PDB entry 3LJM | X-ray diffraction, 1.36 A resolution | chains B and C of the 3 polymer chains in the assembly

[Chain B (and C)]
Name: Coil ser L9C
Notes: chain C of this document is another copy of the same molecule, construct and numbering; everything in this record applies to it too
Chain sequence (31 residues; each row starts with the number of its first residue; numbering starts at 0):
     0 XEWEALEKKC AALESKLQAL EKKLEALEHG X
Modified positions: ACE (acetyl group) at position 0; NH2 (amino group) at position 30
Bound ions: Zn2+ site 1: Glu1 (shared with Glu6(C) of chain C); Ca2+: Glu6 (shared with 1 residue of chain A); Zn2+ site 2: Glu24, His28; Zn2+ site 3 near His28 (its only coordinating residue here)
What the authors report for this chain:
  - contacts within the chain: Trp2-Glu6 (hydrogen bond), Glu3-Lys7 (salt bridge), Ala10-Ser14, Gln17-Glu20 (hydrogen bond)
  - Zn2+ coordination: Glu1, Glu3, Glu6, Glu20, Glu24, His28
  - Ca2+ coordination: Glu6
  - self-association interface (contacts with another copy of this molecule); pairs are residue here / residue on that copy: Glu20-Lys22 (water-mediated contact), Lys22-Glu24 (salt bridge)

[Interface between chain B and chain C]
Contacting residue pairs - 26 pairs, chain B then chain C:
  Glu1(B) - Trp2(C)  hydrogen bond
  Glu1(B) - Glu6(C)
  Trp2(B) - Trp2(C)  hydrophobic
  Leu5(B) - Trp2(C)  hydrophobic
  Leu5(B) - Leu5(C)  hydrophobic
  Leu5(B) - Cys9(C)  hydrophobic
  Lys8(B) - Cys9(C)  hydrogen bond
  Lys8(B) - Ala10(C)
  Lys8(B) - Glu13(C)  salt bridge
  Cys9(B) - Cys9(C)  hydrogen bond
  Leu12(B) - Cys9(C)
  Leu12(B) - Glu13(C)
  Leu12(B) - Leu16(C)
  Lys15(B) - Leu16(C)
  Lys15(B) - Gln17(C)  hydrogen bond
  Lys15(B) - Glu20(C)  salt bridge
  Leu16(B) - Leu16(C)
  Leu19(B) - Leu16(C)  hydrophobic
  Leu19(B) - Leu19(C)  hydrophobic
  Leu19(B) - Glu20(C)
  Leu19(B) - Leu23(C)  hydrophobic
  Lys22(B) - Leu23(C)
  Lys22(B) - Glu27(C)
  Leu23(B) - Leu23(C)
  Leu26(B) - Leu23(C)  hydrophobic
  Leu26(B) - Leu26(C)  hydrophobic
Interface residues without a listed pair, chain C (14 interface residues in all): Leu12

[Summary]
The interface between chain B and chain C involves 12 residues on one side and 14 on the other; the contacts
include 4 hydrogen bonds and 2 salt bridges. Polar pairs include Lys8(B)-Glu13(C), Lys15(B)-Glu20(C) and
Glu1(B)-Trp2(C). From the paper: Zn2+ coordination by Glu1(B), Glu3(B) and Glu6(B) among others; Ca2+
coordination by Glu6(B).
Both chains are Coil ser L9C. Entry 3LJM (Structure of de novo designed apo peptide coil SER L9C) was
determined by X-ray diffraction (same publication as 2X6P).
